6N3C - chains A and F of the 20 polymer chains in the assembly; structure by electron microscopy, 3.30 A resolution.

# Chain A (and F)
Molecule: TAR DNA-binding protein 43
From: Homo sapiens
Notes: engineered mutation(s): A315E; chain F of this document is another copy of the same molecule, construct and numbering; everything in this record applies to it too
UniProt: Q13148 (TADBP_HUMAN), isoform Q13148-4; residues 286-331 here correspond to UniProt positions 170-215 (UniProt number = residue number - 116)
Chain sequence (46 residues; row label = number of the first residue in the row):
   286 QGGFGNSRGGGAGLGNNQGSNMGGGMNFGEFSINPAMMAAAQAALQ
Unresolved in the structure: 286-287, 320-331
Differences from the reference sequence: conflict Glu315 (Ala199 in Q13148)
From the paper describing this entry:
  - self-association interface (contacts with another copy of this molecule); pairs are residue here / residue on that copy: Leu299-Asn306 (backbone contact), Asn312-Ser292, Phe316-Phe289 (hydrophobic contact), Ile318-Phe289 (hydrophobic contact), Gly295, Ala297, Gly298, Met311, Asn312
  - contacts within the chain: Ala297-Phe313 (hydrophobic contact), Leu299-Phe313 (hydrophobic contact), Leu299-Met307 (hydrophobic contact), Leu299-Asn306 (backbone contact), Met311-Phe313 (hydrophobic contact)
  - conformationally variable residues (side-chain flip): Leu299, Phe316 to Asn319

# How chain A and chain F interact
Residue-residue contacts (8; chain A residue first):
  Asn306(A) with Leu299(F); Gly300(F)
  Gly309(A) with Gly294(F)
  Gly310(A) with Ser292(F), hydrogen bond (backbone-side chain)
  Asn312(A) with Gly290(F), hydrogen bond (side chain-backbone); Asn291(F), hydrogen bond (side chain-backbone); Ser292(F)
  Ile318(A) with Phe289(F), hydrophobic
Other interface residues (no listed pair), chain A (8 interface residues in all): Gly308, Phe316, Ser317
Other interface residues (no listed pair), chain F (8 interface residues in all): Arg293

# Overview
Chain A and chain F each contribute 8 residues to their interface; the contacts include 3 hydrogen bonds.
Among the polar pairs are Gly310(A)-Ser292(F), Asn312(A)-Gly290(F) and Asn312(A)-Asn291(F). The paper reports
conformational variability at Leu299(A) and Phe316(A); a self-association interface involving Gly295(A),
Ala297(A) and Gly298(A) among others.
Both chains are TAR DNA-binding protein 43 (Homo sapiens). Entry 6N3C (SegB, conformation of TDP-43 low
complexity domain segment A) was determined by electron microscopy (same publication as 6N37, 6N3A and 6N3B).
